7P6Z - chains 3 and a of the 55 polymer chains in the assembly; structure by electron microscopy, 3.50 A resolution.

[Chain 3]
Molecule: 23S ribosomal RNA
Source organism: Mycoplasma pneumoniae M129
Sequence (2907 nucleotides; numbered 1 to 2907; the number before each row is that of its first residue):
     1 UACAAUAAGU UACUAAGGGC UUAUGGUGGA UGCCUUGGCA CUAAUAGGCG AUGAAGGACG
    61 UGUUAACCUG CGAUAAGCUU CGGGUAGGUG GUAAGAACCU CAGAUCCGGA GAUUUCCGAA
   121 UGGAGCAAUC CGGUAGUUGG AAACAGCUAU CAUUAAUUGA UGAAUAAAUA GUCAAUUAAA
   181 GCAAUACGUG GUGAAGUGAA ACAUCUCAGU AGCCACAGGA AAAGAAAACG AAUGUGAUUC
   241 CGUGUGUAGU GGCGAGCGAA AGCGGAACAG GCCAAACUUA UCAUUAGAUA GGGGUUGUAG
   301 GGCUUGCAAU GUGGACUUGA AAACGAUAGA AGAAGCUGUU GGAAAGCAGC GCGCAAAAGG
   361 GUGAUAGCCC CGUAUUUGAA AUUGUUUUCA UACCUAGCGA GAUCCCUGAG UAGCUCGGAA
   421 AACGUUAUUU UGAGUGAAUC UGCCCAGACC AUUGGGUAAG CCUAAAUACU AAUUAGUGAC
   481 CGAUAGCGAA ACAGUACCGU GAGGGAAAGG UGAAAAGAAC CCAGAGAUGG GAGUGAAAUA
   541 GAUUCUGAAA CCAUAUGCCU ACAACGUGUC AGAGCACAUU AAUGUGUGAU GGCGUGCGUU
   601 UUGAAGUAUG AGCCGGCGAG UUAUGAUAGC AAGCGUUAGU UAACCAGGAG AUGGGGAGCU
   661 GUAGCGAAAG CGAGUUUUAA AAGAGCGUUU GUUUGUUAUU AUAGACCCGA AACGGGUUGA
   721 GCUAGUCAUG AGCAGGUUGA AGGUUGAGUA ACAUCAACUG GAGGACCGAA CCGACUCUCG
   781 UUGAAACGAU AGCGGAUGAC UUGUGAUUAG GGGUGAAAUU CCAAUCGAAA UCCGUGAUAG
   841 CUGGUUCUCG UCGAAAUAGC UUUAAGGCUA GCGUGAGAUC ACAAAUAAGU GGAGGUAAAG
   901 CUACUGAAUG UAUGAUGGCG CCACCUAGGC GUACUGAAUA CAAUUAAACU CUGAAUGCCA
   961 UUUAUUUUAU UCUCGCAGUC AGACAGUGGG GGAUAAGCUU CAUUGUCAAG AGGGGAAGAG
  1021 CCCAGAUCAU UAAAUAAGGU CCCCAAAAUA UACUAAGUGG AAAAGGAUGU GAAAGUGCUA
  1081 AAACAGCAAG GAUGUUGGCU UAGAAGCAGC CAUCGUUUAA AGAGUGCGUA ACAGCUCACU
  1141 UGUCGAGUGU UUUUGCGCCG AAGAUGUAAC GGGGCUAAGU AUAUUACCGA AUUUAUGGAU
  1201 AAGAUUUAUA UCUUGUGGUA GACGAGCGUU GUAUUGGAGU UGAAGUCAAA GCGUGAGCAU
  1261 UGGUGGAUCC AAUACAAGUG AGAAUGCCGG CAUGAGUAAC GCUUGGGAGU GAGAAUCUCC
  1321 CAAACCGAUU GACUAAGGUU UCCUGGACCA GGGUCGUCCU UCCAGGGUUA GUCUGGACCU
  1381 AAGCUGAGGC UGAAAAGCGU AGGCGAUGGA CAACAGGUUA AUAUUCCUGU ACUUACAGUU
  1441 AGACUGAUGG AGUGACAAAG AAGGUUUUCC ACCCCCAUAA UUGGAUUUGG GGAUAAAUCA
  1501 UAAGGUGGUA CAAUAGGCAA AUCCGUUGUG CAUAACAUUG AGUGAUGAUG UCGAGUGAAU
  1561 GAGUGAUCAA GUAGCGAAGG UGGUAUUAAU CAUGCUUUCA AGAAAAGCUU CUAGGGUUAA
  1621 UCUAGCUGUA ACCAGUACCG AGAACGAACA CACGUAGUCA AGGAGAGGAU CCUAAGGUUA
  1681 GCGAGUGAAC UAUAGCCAAG GAACUCUGCA AAUUAACCCC GUAAGUUAGC GAGAAGGGGU
  1741 GCUUAUGUAA AAGUAAGCCG CAGUGAAGAA CGAGGGGGGA CUGUUUAACU AAAACACAAC
  1801 UCUAUGCCAA ACCGUAAGGU GAUGUAUAUG GGGUGACACC UGCCCAGUGC UGGAAGGUUA
  1861 AAGAAGGAGG UUAGCGCAAG CGAAGCUUUU AACUGAAGCC CCAGUGAACG GCGGCCGUAA
  1921 CUAUAACGGU CCUAAGGUAG CGAAAUUCCU AGUCGGGUAA AUUCCGUCCC GCUUGAAUGG
  1981 UGUAACCAUC UCUUGACUGU CUCGGCUAUA GACUCGGUGA AAUCCAGGUA CGGGUGAAGA
  2041 CACCCGUUAG GCGCAACGGG ACGGAAAGAC CCCGUGAAGC UUUACUGUAG CUUAAUAUUG
  2101 AUCAGGACAU UAUCAUGUAG AGAAUAGGUA GGAGCAAUCG AUGCAAGUUC GCUAGGACUU
  2161 GUUGAUGCGA AAGGUGGAAU ACUACCCUUG GUUGUGUGCU GUUCUAAUUG GUAACUGUUA
  2221 UCCAGUUUCA AGACAGUGUU AGGUGGGCAG UUUGACUGGG GCGGUCGCCU CCUAAAAGGU
  2281 AACGGAGGCG UACAAAGGUA CCUUCAGUAC GGUUGGAAAU CGUAUGUAGA GUGUAAUGGU
  2341 GUAAGGGUGC UUGACUGUGA GACAUACAGG UCGAACAGGU GAGAAAUCAG GUCAUAGUGA
  2401 UCCGGUGGUC CAGUAUGGAA UGGCCAUCGC UCAACGGAUA AAAGCUACUC CGGGGAUAAC
  2461 AGGCUGAUAC UGCCCAAGAG UUCAUAUCGA CGGCAGUGUU UGGCACCUCG AUGUCGACUC
  2521 AUCUCAUCCU CGAGCUGAAG CAGGUUCGAA GGGUUCGGCU GUUCGCCGAU UAAAGAGAUA
  2581 CGUGAGUUGG GUUCAAACCG UCGUGAGACA GGUUGGUCCC UAUCUAUUGU GCCCGUAGGA
  2641 AGAUUGAAGA GUGUUGCUUC UAGUACGAGA GGACCGAAGC GAGGACACCU CUUAUGCUCC
  2701 AGUUGUAGCG CCAGCUGCAC CGCUGGGUAG UAACGUGUCU AUUAGAUAAA CGCUGAAAGC
  2761 AUCUAAGUGU GAAACUAUCU CAAAGAUUAA UCUUCCCAUU UCGCAAGAAA GUAAGAGCCG
  2821 UCAAAGACGA UGACGUUGAU AGGUUACAGG UGUAAGCAUA GUGAUAUGUU GAGCUGAGUA
  2881 AUACUAAUUG CUCGAGGACU UAUUGGA
Not modelled in the structure: 1-7, 1560-1569, 2803-2806, 2901-2907
Bound ions: Mg2+ site 1: G447, A2415; Mg2+ site 2 near U600 (its only coordinating residue here); Mg2+ site 3: U609, A2511; Mg2+ site 4 near U781 (its only coordinating residue here); Mg2+ site 5 near A898 (its only coordinating residue here); Mg2+ site 6: A1295, U2623; Mg2+ site 7: A1298, C2013; Mg2+ site 8: A1299, A2012; Mg2+ site 9 near G1642 (its only coordinating residue here); Mg2+ site 10 near A1656 (its only coordinating residue here); Mg2+ site 11 near U1670 (its only coordinating residue here); Mg2+ site 12 near G1835 (its only coordinating residue here); 6 more Mg2+ sites not listed

[Chain a]
Molecule: 50S ribosomal protein L2
Source organism: Mycoplasma pneumoniae M129
UniProtKB: P75577 (RL2_MYCPN); residues 1-287 here = UniProt positions 1-287
Sequence (287 residues; each row starts with the number of its first residue):
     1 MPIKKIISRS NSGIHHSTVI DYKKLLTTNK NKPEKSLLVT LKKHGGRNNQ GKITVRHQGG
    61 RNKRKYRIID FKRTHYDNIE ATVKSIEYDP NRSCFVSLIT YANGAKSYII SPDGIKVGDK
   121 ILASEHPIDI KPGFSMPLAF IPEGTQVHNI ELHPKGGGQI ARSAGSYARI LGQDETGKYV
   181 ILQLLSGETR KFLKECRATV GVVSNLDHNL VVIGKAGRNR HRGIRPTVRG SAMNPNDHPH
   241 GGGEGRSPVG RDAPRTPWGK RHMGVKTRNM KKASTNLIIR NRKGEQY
Not modelled in the structure: 1, 287

[How chain 3 and chain a interact]
Pairs across the interface - 253 pairs, chain 3 then chain a:
  G725(3) - Arg47(a)  hydrogen bond to the sugar
  G725(3) - Arg225(a)  phosphate contact
  U726(3) - Gly45(a)  sugar contact
  U726(3) - Arg47(a)  hydrogen bond to the sugar
  U726(3) - Arg220(a)  salt bridge to the phosphate
  U726(3) - Arg225(a)  salt bridge to the phosphate
  C727(3) - Lys43(a)  phosphate contact
  C727(3) - Gly60(a)  hydrogen bond to the phosphate
  A728(3) - Lys43(a)  salt bridge to the phosphate
  U729(3) - Lys63(a)  salt bridge to the phosphate
  A740(3) - Ile7(a)  sugar contact
  A740(3) - Arg9(a)  sugar contact
  G763(3) - Arg9(a)  base contact
  G763(3) - Ser10(a)  hydrogen bond to the phosphate
  G764(3) - Ser8(a)  phosphate contact
  G764(3) - Ser10(a)  hydrogen bond to the phosphate
  G764(3) - Ser12(a)  hydrogen bond to the base
  G764(3) - His15(a)  base contact
  G764(3) - Lys215(a)  salt bridge to the phosphate
  G764(3) - Ala216(a)  hydrogen bond to the base
  G764(3) - Gly217(a)  hydrogen bond to the base
  A765(3) - Ser10(a)  sugar contact
  A765(3) - Asn11(a)  sugar contact
  A765(3) - Ser12(a)  hydrogen bond to the phosphate
  A799(3) - Gly217(a)  sugar contact
  A799(3) - Arg220(a)  base contact
  A799(3) - His221(a)  salt bridge to the phosphate
  U808(3) - Gln50(a)  sugar contact
  U808(3) - Gly51(a)  sugar contact
  U808(3) - Lys52(a)  sugar contact
  G812(3) - Lys52(a)  phosphate contact
  G813(3) - Lys52(a)  salt bridge to the phosphate
  U814(3) - Ile53(a)  hydrogen bond to the phosphate
  G815(3) - Ile53(a)  phosphate contact
  G815(3) - Arg225(a)  salt bridge to the phosphate
  G815(3) - Asp237(a)  hydrogen bond to the base
  A816(3) - Arg225(a)  salt bridge to the phosphate
  A816(3) - Pro226(a)  sugar contact
  A816(3) - Val228(a)  sugar contact
  A817(3) - Val228(a)  base contact
  A817(3) - Ala232(a)  hydrogen bond to the sugar
  A817(3) - Met233(a)  base contact
  A818(3) - Ala232(a)  phosphate contact
  A818(3) - Asn234(a)  base contact
  U819(3) - Asn234(a)  hydrogen bond to the sugar
  U819(3) - Asn236(a)  base contact
  A828(3) - Asn236(a)  base contact
  A1382(3) - Lys42(a)  salt bridge to the phosphate
  G1383(3) - Lys42(a)  salt bridge to the phosphate
  C1398(3) - Asn49(a)  hydrogen bond to the phosphate
  G1399(3) - Asn49(a)  phosphate contact
  U1453(3) - Lys35(a)  phosphate contact
  A1455(3) - Lys35(a)  hydrogen bond to the base
  A1515(3) - Ala102(a)  base contact
  A1515(3) - Asn103(a)  sugar contact
  G1516(3) - Asn103(a)  hydrogen bond to the sugar
  G1525(3) - Asn103(a)  hydrogen bond to the base
  G1525(3) - Gly104(a)  hydrogen bond to the sugar
  U1526(3) - Thr100(a)  sugar contact
  U1526(3) - Ala102(a)  hydrogen bond to the sugar
  U1526(3) - Gly104(a)  sugar contact
  U1526(3) - Lys106(a)  salt bridge to the phosphate
  U1527(3) - Lys84(a)  salt bridge to the phosphate
  C1599(3) - Lys4(a)  salt bridge to the phosphate
  A1600(3) - Val19(a)  phosphate contact
  A1600(3) - Asn62(a)  sugar contact
  A1600(3) - Arg218(a)  salt bridge to the phosphate
  A1600(3) - His221(a)  base contact
  A1601(3) - Tyr22(a)  base contact
  A1601(3) - Asn29(a)  base contact
  A1601(3) - Asn31(a)  hydrogen bond to the sugar
  A1601(3) - Arg64(a)  salt bridge to the phosphate
  A1601(3) - Arg67(a)  hydrogen bond to the sugar
  A1601(3) - Tyr88(a)  hydrogen bond to the phosphate
  A1601(3) - Pro90(a)  sugar contact
  G1602(3) - Asn31(a)  hydrogen bond to the phosphate
  G1602(3) - Pro33(a)  phosphate contact
  G1602(3) - Lys63(a)  sugar contact
  G1602(3) - Lys65(a)  phosphate contact
  G1602(3) - Arg67(a)  salt bridge to the phosphate
  G1602(3) - Pro90(a)  phosphate contact
  A1603(3) - Thr40(a)  sugar contact
  A1603(3) - Lys63(a)  hydrogen bond to the phosphate
  A1603(3) - Lys65(a)  salt bridge to the phosphate
  A1604(3) - Lys65(a)  salt bridge to the phosphate
  U1727(3) - Ile14(a)  base contact
  G1729(3) - Arg9(a)  hydrogen bond to the phosphate
  G1729(3) - Asn11(a)  hydrogen bond to the sugar
  C1730(3) - Asn11(a)  hydrogen bond to the phosphate
  A1780(3) - Gly13(a)  base contact
  A1780(3) - Ile14(a)  hydrogen bond to the base
  A1780(3) - His15(a)  base contact
  C1781(3) - Ser12(a)  base contact
  C1781(3) - Gly13(a)  sugar contact
  C1781(3) - His15(a)  base contact
  A1794(3) - Arg246(a)  salt bridge to the phosphate
  C1795(3) - Arg229(a)  salt bridge to the phosphate
  C1795(3) - Ala232(a)  sugar contact
  A1796(3) - Pro226(a)  sugar contact
  A1796(3) - Thr227(a)  sugar contact
  A1796(3) - Val228(a)  phosphate contact
  A1796(3) - Arg229(a)  salt bridge to the phosphate
  C1797(3) - Ala216(a)  sugar contact
  C1797(3) - Pro226(a)  phosphate contact
  C1797(3) - Thr227(a)  hydrogen bond to the phosphate
  A1798(3) - Ile213(a)  hydrogen bond to the sugar
  A1798(3) - Gly214(a)  hydrogen bond to the sugar
  A1798(3) - Asn219(a)  hydrogen bond to the phosphate
  A1799(3) - Ile213(a)  phosphate contact
  U1803(3) - His262(a)  sugar contact
  U1803(3) - Met263(a)  sugar contact
  U1803(3) - Gly264(a)  hydrogen bond to the sugar
  A1804(3) - Val265(a)  sugar contact
  A1804(3) - Thr267(a)  phosphate contact
  A1804(3) - Lys283(a)  salt bridge to the phosphate
  U1805(3) - Lys266(a)  phosphate contact
  U1805(3) - Thr267(a)  phosphate contact
  U1805(3) - Arg268(a)  phosphate contact
  U1805(3) - Arg282(a)  salt bridge to the phosphate
  G1806(3) - Ile160(a)  base contact
  G1806(3) - Ala161(a)  base contact
  G1806(3) - Leu185(a)  base contact
  G1806(3) - Ser186(a)  hydrogen bond to the base
  G1806(3) - Glu188(a)  hydrogen bond to the sugar
  G1806(3) - Arg190(a)  hydrogen bond to the sugar
  G1806(3) - Arg268(a)  salt bridge to the phosphate
  G1806(3) - Ile278(a)  sugar contact
  C1807(3) - Leu152(a)  sugar contact
  C1807(3) - Gln159(a)  hydrogen bond to the sugar
  C1807(3) - Arg190(a)  salt bridge to the phosphate
  C1807(3) - Arg268(a)  salt bridge to the phosphate
  C1807(3) - Lys272(a)  salt bridge to the phosphate
  C1807(3) - Ser274(a)  hydrogen bond to the phosphate
  C1808(3) - His153(a)  salt bridge to the phosphate
  C1808(3) - Gln159(a)  hydrogen bond to the phosphate
  A1810(3) - Thr267(a)  phosphate contact
  A1811(3) - Trp258(a)  sugar contact
  A1811(3) - Thr267(a)  phosphate contact
  C1812(3) - Thr54(a)  hydrogen bond to the sugar
  C1812(3) - Trp258(a)  sugar contact
  C1812(3) - Lys260(a)  salt bridge to the phosphate
  C1813(3) - Asn48(a)  hydrogen bond to the base
  C1813(3) - Gln50(a)  hydrogen bond to the sugar
  C1813(3) - Lys52(a)  sugar contact
  C1813(3) - Thr54(a)  sugar contact
  C1813(3) - Trp258(a)  hydrogen bond to the phosphate
  G1814(3) - Gln50(a)  hydrogen bond to the sugar
  G1818(3) - Asn48(a)  base contact
  G1818(3) - Asn49(a)  sugar contact
  G1819(3) - Asn48(a)  hydrogen bond to the sugar
  G1819(3) - Asn49(a)  hydrogen bond to the sugar
  G1819(3) - Thr54(a)  base contact
  U1820(3) - His44(a)  salt bridge to the phosphate
  U1820(3) - Gly46(a)  hydrogen bond to the sugar
  U1820(3) - Arg47(a)  hydrogen bond to the sugar
  U1820(3) - Thr54(a)  hydrogen bond to the base
  U1820(3) - Val55(a)  base contact
  G1821(3) - His44(a)  salt bridge to the phosphate
  G1821(3) - Val55(a)  sugar contact
  G1821(3) - Gln58(a)  sugar contact
  A1822(3) - Gln58(a)  hydrogen bond to the phosphate
  U1823(3) - Leu41(a)  phosphate contact
  U1823(3) - His44(a)  salt bridge to the phosphate
  U1823(3) - Tyr66(a)  base contact
  G1824(3) - Tyr66(a)  hydrogen bond to the phosphate
  G1824(3) - Arg92(a)  salt bridge to the phosphate
  G1824(3) - Arg162(a)  salt bridge to the phosphate
  U1825(3) - Gln159(a)  hydrogen bond to the sugar
  U1825(3) - Ile160(a)  sugar contact
  U1825(3) - Ala161(a)  hydrogen bond to the sugar
  U1825(3) - Arg162(a)  salt bridge to the phosphate
  U1825(3) - Ser163(a)  phosphate contact
  A1826(3) - Ala161(a)  hydrogen bond to the phosphate
  A1826(3) - Arg162(a)  hydrogen bond to the phosphate
  A1826(3) - Ser163(a)  hydrogen bond to the phosphate
  A1826(3) - Ser166(a)  phosphate contact
  A1826(3) - Ser186(a)  hydrogen bond to the sugar
  A1826(3) - Arg282(a)  base contact
  U1827(3) - Ser163(a)  hydrogen bond to the sugar
  U1827(3) - Ala164(a)  hydrogen bond to the sugar
  U1827(3) - Gly165(a)  base contact
  U1827(3) - Leu185(a)  phosphate contact
  U1827(3) - Leu206(a)  hydrogen bond to the base
  U1827(3) - His208(a)  phosphate contact
  U1827(3) - Asn209(a)  hydrogen bond to the base
  A1828(3) - His208(a)  salt bridge to the phosphate
  G1830(3) - Gln58(a)  phosphate contact
  G1830(3) - His262(a)  hydrogen bond to the base
  G1831(3) - Arg56(a)  salt bridge to the phosphate
  G1831(3) - His57(a)  salt bridge to the phosphate
  G1831(3) - Pro257(a)  phosphate contact
  G1831(3) - His262(a)  hydrogen bond to the base
  G1831(3) - Met263(a)  base contact
  G1832(3) - Arg56(a)  salt bridge to the phosphate
  G1832(3) - His238(a)  salt bridge to the phosphate
  G1832(3) - His240(a)  hydrogen bond to the phosphate
  G1832(3) - Pro254(a)  sugar contact
  G1832(3) - Arg255(a)  sugar contact
  G1832(3) - Pro257(a)  phosphate contact
  G1832(3) - Met263(a)  base contact
  G1833(3) - Arg229(a)  phosphate contact
  G1833(3) - Gly230(a)  hydrogen bond to the phosphate
  G1833(3) - Ser231(a)  hydrogen bond to the phosphate
  G1833(3) - His240(a)  salt bridge to the phosphate
  U1834(3) - Arg229(a)  salt bridge to the phosphate
  G1835(3) - Arg229(a)  base contact
  A1836(3) - Ile14(a)  base contact
  G1849(3) - Ala253(a)  sugar contact
  G1849(3) - Arg261(a)  hydrogen bond to the phosphate
  C1850(3) - Arg261(a)  salt bridge to the phosphate
  C1850(3) - Gly264(a)  hydrogen bond to the sugar
  C1850(3) - Val265(a)  phosphate contact
  U1851(3) - Gly264(a)  sugar contact
  U1851(3) - Val265(a)  phosphate contact
  A1908(3) - Pro254(a)  sugar contact
  C1909(3) - Val249(a)  phosphate contact
  C1909(3) - Gly250(a)  sugar contact
  C1909(3) - Arg251(a)  hydrogen bond to the sugar
  C1909(3) - Asp252(a)  sugar contact
  G1910(3) - Pro248(a)  phosphate contact
  G1910(3) - Val249(a)  phosphate contact
  U1978(3) - Arg246(a)  base contact
  U1978(3) - Ser247(a)  base contact
  U1978(3) - Pro248(a)  base contact
  G1979(3) - Arg246(a)  salt bridge to the phosphate
  U2081(3) - Pro235(a)  phosphate contact
  U2082(3) - Arg251(a)  salt bridge to the phosphate
  U2093(3) - Lys271(a)  phosphate contact
  U2212(3) - Pro154(a)  hydrogen bond to the sugar
  U2212(3) - Lys155(a)  hydrogen bond to the sugar
  U2212(3) - Gly156(a)  sugar contact
  A2213(3) - Lys72(a)  sugar contact
  A2213(3) - Lys155(a)  sugar contact
  C2229(3) - Pro154(a)  sugar contact
  A2230(3) - Leu193(a)  sugar contact
  A2231(3) - Tyr179(a)  hydrogen bond to the phosphate
  A2231(3) - Ala273(a)  sugar contact
  G2232(3) - Asn276(a)  phosphate contact
  A2235(3) - Lys271(a)  salt bridge to the phosphate
  G2236(3) - Lys271(a)  phosphate contact
  G2247(3) - Arg251(a)  salt bridge to the phosphate
  G2247(3) - Gly259(a)  sugar contact
  C2598(3) - Gly245(a)  phosphate contact
  C2598(3) - Arg246(a)  phosphate contact
  C2599(3) - Gly245(a)  phosphate contact
  C2599(3) - Arg246(a)  salt bridge to the phosphate
  U2604(3) - Gly250(a)  hydrogen bond to the sugar
  G2605(3) - Gly250(a)  sugar contact
  A2606(3) - Gly243(a)  phosphate contact
  A2606(3) - Ser247(a)  phosphate contact
  G2607(3) - Gly243(a)  hydrogen bond to the phosphate
  G2607(3) - Glu244(a)  hydrogen bond to the base
  A2608(3) - Glu244(a)  phosphate contact
Interface residues without a listed pair, chain 3 (118 interface residues in all): A762, U807, G1452, G1454, U1598, C1802, A1809, U1848, G1852, C2080, U2092, A2214, G2246, C2448
Interface residues without a listed pair, chain a (144 interface residues in all): Asp21, Lys23, Ser36, Gly59, Arg61, Phe71, Ala105, Asn205, Val212, Gly241, Gly242, Thr256, Asn269

[Summary]
118 residues of chain 3 and 144 residues of chain a are in contact; the contacts include 75 hydrogen bonds and
49 salt bridges. Polar pairs include G764(3)-Ser12(a), G764(3)-Ala216(a) and G764(3)-Gly217(a). The Mg2+ site
1 is built by G447(3) and A2415(3).
Chain 3 is 23S ribosomal RNA and chain a is 50S ribosomal protein L2, both from Mycoplasma pneumoniae M129;
the structure, Mycoplasma pneumoniae 70S ribosome in untreated cells, was determined by electron microscopy
together with 7OOC, 7OOD, 7PAH, 7PAI, 7PAJ, 7PAK and 23 further entries from the same study.
